5S61 - chains A and F of the 6 polymer chains in the assembly; structure by X-ray diffraction, 1.95 A resolution.

# Chain A
Protein: Tubulin alpha-1B chain
Organism: Bos taurus
UniProt: P81947 (TBA1B_BOVIN); numbering as in UniProt (aligned over 1-451)
Sequence (451 residues; row label = number of the first residue in the row):
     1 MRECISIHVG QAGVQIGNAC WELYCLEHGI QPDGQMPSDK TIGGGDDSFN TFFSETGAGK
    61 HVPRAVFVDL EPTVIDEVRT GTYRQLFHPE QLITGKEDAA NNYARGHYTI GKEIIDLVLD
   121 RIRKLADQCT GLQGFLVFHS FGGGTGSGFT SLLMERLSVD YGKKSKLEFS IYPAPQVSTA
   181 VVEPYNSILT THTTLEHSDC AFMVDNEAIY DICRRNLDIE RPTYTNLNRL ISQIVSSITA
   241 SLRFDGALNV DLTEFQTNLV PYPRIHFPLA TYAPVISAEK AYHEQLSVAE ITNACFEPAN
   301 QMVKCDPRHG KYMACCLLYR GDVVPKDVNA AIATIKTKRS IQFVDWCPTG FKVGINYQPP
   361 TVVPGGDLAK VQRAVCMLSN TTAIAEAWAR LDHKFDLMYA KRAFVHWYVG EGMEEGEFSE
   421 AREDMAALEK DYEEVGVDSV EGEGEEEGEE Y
Disordered / not traced: 439-451
Bound ions: Ca2+: Asp-39, Thr-41, Gly-44, Glu-55
Ligand contacts: GTP (guanosine-5'-triphosphate): Gly-10, Gln-11, Ala-12, Gln-15, Ile-16, Asp-69, Asp-98, Ala-99, Ala-100, Asn-101, Ser-140, Gly-142, Gly-143, Gly-144, Thr-145, Gly-146, Ile-171, Pro-173, Val-177, Ser-178, Glu-183, Asn-206, Tyr-224, Leu-227, Asn-228, Ile-231

# Chain F
Protein: Tubulin-Tyrosine Ligase
Organism: Gallus gallus
UniProt: E1BQ43 (E1BQ43_CHICK); residue numbers follow UniProt; this construct covers 1-378
Sequence (384 residues; row label = number of the first residue in the row):
     1 MYTFVVRDEN SSVYAEVSRL LLATGQWKRL RKDNPRFNLM LGERNRLPFG RLGHEPGLVQ
    61 LVNYYRGADK LCRKASLVKL IKTSPELSES CTWFPESYVI YPTNLKTPVA PAQNGIRHLI
   121 NNTRTDEREV FLAAYNRRRE GREGNVWIAK SSAGAKGEGI LISSEASELL DFIDEQGQVH
   181 VIQKYLEKPL LLEPGHRKFD IRSWVLVDHL YNIYLYREGV LRTSSEPYNS ANFQDKTCHL
   241 TNHCIQKEYS KNYGRYEEGN EMFFEEFNQY LMDALNTTLE NSILLQIKHI IRSCLMCIEP
   301 AISTKHLHYQ SFQLFGFDFM VDEELKVWLI EVNGAPACAQ KLYAELCQGI VDVAISSVFP
   361 LADTGQKTSQ PTSIFIKLHH HHHH
Disordered / not traced: 106-124, 156-158, 363-370, 383-384
Differences from the reference sequence: expression tag (379-384)
Bound ions: Mg2+: Glu-331, Asn-333 (together with AMP-PCP)
Ligand contacts: AMP-PCP (ACP; phosphomethylphosphonic acid adenylate ester): Lys-74, Pro-95, Ile-148, Lys-150, Ala-155, Gln-183, Lys-184, Tyr-185, Leu-186, Lys-198, Asp-200, Arg-202, Arg-222, His-239, Leu-240, Thr-241, Asn-242, Asp-318, Met-320, Ile-330, Glu-331, Asn-333

# Interface between chain A and chain F
Residue-residue contacts (18):
  Gln-176(A) with Pro-56(F)
  Glu-207(A) with His-54(F), salt bridge
  Glu-297(A) with His-306(F)
  Lys-304(A) with His-54(F); His-308(F)
  Asp-306(A) with Arg-66(F)
  Arg-308(A) with Pro-300(F), hydrogen bond (side chain-backbone); Ala-301(F), hydrogen bond (side chain-backbone); Ile-302(F); Ser-303(F), hydrogen bond (side chain-backbone)
  His-309(A) with Arg-66(F), hydrogen bond (side chain-backbone); Gly-67(F); Ala-301(F)
  Glu-386(A) with Arg-66(F), salt bridge
  Arg-390(A) with Gly-50(F); His-54(F)
  His-393(A) with Arg-51(F)
  Glu-433(A) with Arg-46(F), salt bridge
Interface residues without a listed pair, chain A (16 interface residues in all): Pro-175, Pro-298, Cys-305, Lys-338, Ser-340
Interface residues without a listed pair, chain F (15 interface residues in all): Gly-53, Leu-307

# Overview
The interface between chain A and chain F involves 16 residues on one side and 15 on the other; the contacts
include 4 hydrogen bonds and 3 salt bridges. Polar pairs include Glu-207(A)/His-54(F), Glu-386(A)/Arg-66(F)
and Glu-433(A)/Arg-46(F). Chain A binds GTP. Ligands of chain F: AMP-PCP.
Chain A is Tubulin alpha-1B chain (Bos taurus) and chain F is Tubulin-Tyrosine Ligase (Gallus gallus); the
structure, Tubulin-Z57472297-complex, was determined by X-ray diffraction together with 5S4L, 5S4M, 5S4N,
5S4O, 5S4P, 5S4Q and 52 further entries from the same study.
